6X6A - chains D and I of the 8 polymer chains in the assembly; structure by electron microscopy, 3.60 A resolution.

Chain D:
Protein: Dipeptidyl peptidase 9
From: Homo sapiens
Notes: EC 3.4.14.5
UniProt: Q86TI2 (DPP9_HUMAN); residue numbers follow UniProt; this construct covers 1-863
Chain sequence (863 residues; numbered 1 to 863; the number before each row is that of its first residue):
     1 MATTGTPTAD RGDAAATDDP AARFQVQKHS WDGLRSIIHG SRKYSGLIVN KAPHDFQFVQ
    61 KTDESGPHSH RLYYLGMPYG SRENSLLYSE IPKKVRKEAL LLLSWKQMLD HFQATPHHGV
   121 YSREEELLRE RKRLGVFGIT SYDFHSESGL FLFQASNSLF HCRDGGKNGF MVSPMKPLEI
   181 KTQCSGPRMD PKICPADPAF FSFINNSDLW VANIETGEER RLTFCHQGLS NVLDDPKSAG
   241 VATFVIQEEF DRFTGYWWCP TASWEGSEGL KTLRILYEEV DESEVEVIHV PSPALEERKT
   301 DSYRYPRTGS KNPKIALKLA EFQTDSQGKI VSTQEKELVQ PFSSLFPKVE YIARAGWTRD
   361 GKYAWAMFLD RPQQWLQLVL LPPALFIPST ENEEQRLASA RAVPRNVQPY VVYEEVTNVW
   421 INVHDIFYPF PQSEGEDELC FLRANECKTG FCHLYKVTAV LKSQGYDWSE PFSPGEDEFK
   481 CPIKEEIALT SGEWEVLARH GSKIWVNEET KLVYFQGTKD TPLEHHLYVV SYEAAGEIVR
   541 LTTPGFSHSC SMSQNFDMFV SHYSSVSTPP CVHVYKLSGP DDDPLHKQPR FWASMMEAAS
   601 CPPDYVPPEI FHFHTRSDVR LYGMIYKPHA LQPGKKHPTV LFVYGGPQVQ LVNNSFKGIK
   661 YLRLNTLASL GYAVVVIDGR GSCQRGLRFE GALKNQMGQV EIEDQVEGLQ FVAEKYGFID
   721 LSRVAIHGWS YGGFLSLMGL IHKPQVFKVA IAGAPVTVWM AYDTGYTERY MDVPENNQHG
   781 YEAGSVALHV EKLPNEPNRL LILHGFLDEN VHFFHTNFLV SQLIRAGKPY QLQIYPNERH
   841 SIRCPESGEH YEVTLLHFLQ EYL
Unresolved in the structure: 1-17
UniProt features mapped onto this chain:
  - active site (Charge relay system): S730, D808, H840
  - binding site (Val-boroPro): S730
  - modified residue: A2 (N-acetylalanine)
  - natural variant: R82 to L863 (deletion: In HATIS), G138 (G138S: In HATIS), S185 to L863 (deletion: In HATIS), Q822 to L863 (deletion: In HATIS)
  - mutagenesis: R96 to K97 (Reduced interaction with CARD8 without affecting the peptidase activity), L100 to L101 (Reduced interaction with NLRP1 and CARD8 without affecting the peptidase activity), L102 to L103 (Reduced interaction with CARD8 without affecting the peptidase activity), L102 (L102E: Reduced interaction with NLRP1 without affecting the peptidase activity), E597 (E597R: Reduced interaction with NLRP1 without affecting the peptidase activity), S730 (S730A: Abolished dipeptidyl peptidase activity and ability to sequester NLRP1 and inhibit pyroptosis)
From the paper describing this entry:
  - mutagenesis - E597R: unchanged catalytic activity
  - mutagenesis - S730A: abolished catalytic activity

Chain I:
Protein: NACHT, LRR and PYD domains-containing protein 1
From: Homo sapiens
UniProt: Q9C000 (NLRP1_HUMAN); residue numbers follow UniProt; this construct covers 1213-1473
Chain sequence (261 residues; row label = number of the first residue in the row):
  1213 SPLGVLLKMI HNALRFIPVT SVVLLYHRVH PEEVTFHLYL IPSDCSIRKA IDDLEMKFQF
  1273 VRIHKPPPLT PLYMGCRYTV SGSGSGMLEI LPKELELCYR SPGEDQLFSE FYVGHLGSGI
  1333 RLQVKDKKDE TLVWEALVKP GDLMPATTLI PPARIAVPSP LDAPQLLHFV DQYREQLIAR
  1393 VTSVEVVLDK LHGQVLSQEQ YERVLAENTR PSQMRKLFSL SQSWDRKCKD GLYQALKETH
  1453 PHLIMELWEK GSKKGLLPLS S
Unresolved in the structure: 1351-1473
UniProt features mapped onto this chain:
  - natural variant: P1214 (P1214R: In AIADK)
  - mutagenesis: S1213 (S1213A: Complete loss of autocatalytic processing and of IL1B release. Autocatalytic processing cannot be restored by treatment with hydroxylamine. Abolished interaction with DPP9 ...), P1214 (P1214A: Partial loss of autocatalytic processing (50%) and of IL1B release (50%)), R1240 (R1240D: Slightly reduced formation of an inflammasome filament together with PYCARD/ASC), H1249 (H1249A: Complete loss of autocatalytic processing and IL1B release. Autocatalytic processing cannot be restored by treatment with hydroxylamine), R1260 to K1261 (Slightly reduced formation of an inflammasome filament together with PYCARD/ASC), H1276 (H1276G: Abolished ability to form the NLRP1 inflammasome), K1277 (K1277E: Abolished ability to form the NLRP1 inflammasome), P1278 to P1279 (Abolished formation of an inflammasome filament together with PYCARD/ASC), P1278 (P1278E: Impaired ability to form the NLRP1 inflammasome), L1281 (L1281E: Impaired ability to form the NLRP1 inflammasome), F1320 (F1320A: Slightly reduced formation of an inflammasome filament together with PYCARD/ASC), E1322 (E1322R: Abolished ability to form the NLRP1 inflammasome), 31 further mutagenesis entries in UniProt
From the paper describing this entry:
  - catalytic residues: S1213
  - disease-associated variants - P1214R: increased signaling
  - mutagenesis - S1213A: abolished binding to Dipeptidyl peptidase 9 (chain D)

How chain D and chain I interact:
Residue-residue contacts - 9 pairs, chain D then chain I:
  K43(D) with R1289(I); E1308(I), salt bridge
  T568(D) with H1223(I)
  P569(D) with H1223(I)
  A599(D) with H1223(I)
  S600(D) with H1223(I)
  C601(D) with H1223(I), hydrogen bond (backbone-backbone); N1224(I)
  P603(D) with L1226(I), hydrophobic
Other interface residues (no listed pair), chain D (8 interface residues in all): A598
Other interface residues (no listed pair), chain I (6 interface residues in all): A1225
The authors on this interface:
  - hot spots on chain I (mutagenesis) - P1214R: decreased binding to Dipeptidyl peptidase 9 (chain D)

Summary:
8 residues of chain D face 6 of chain I across their interface; the contacts include 1 hydrogen bond and 1
salt bridge. Polar pairs include K43(D)-E1308(I) and C601(D)-H1223(I). From the paper: the catalytic residue
S1213(I); S730A of chain D abolishes catalytic activity; 4 substitutions were tested in all.
Chain D is Dipeptidyl peptidase 9 and chain I is NACHT, LRR and PYD domains-containing protein 1, both from
Homo sapiens; the structure, Cryo-EM structure of NLRP1-DPP9 complex, was determined by electron microscopy
together with 6X6C from the same study.
